PDB entry 7KMT | electron microscopy, 3.70 A resolution | chains J and I of the 9 polymer chains in the assembly

== Chain J ==
Protein: Trafficking protein particle complex subunit 31
Source organism: Saccharomyces cerevisiae
UniProtKB: Q03337 (TRS31_YEAST); numbering as in UniProt (aligned over 1-283)
Chain sequence (283 residues; numbered 1 to 283; the number before each row is that of its first residue):
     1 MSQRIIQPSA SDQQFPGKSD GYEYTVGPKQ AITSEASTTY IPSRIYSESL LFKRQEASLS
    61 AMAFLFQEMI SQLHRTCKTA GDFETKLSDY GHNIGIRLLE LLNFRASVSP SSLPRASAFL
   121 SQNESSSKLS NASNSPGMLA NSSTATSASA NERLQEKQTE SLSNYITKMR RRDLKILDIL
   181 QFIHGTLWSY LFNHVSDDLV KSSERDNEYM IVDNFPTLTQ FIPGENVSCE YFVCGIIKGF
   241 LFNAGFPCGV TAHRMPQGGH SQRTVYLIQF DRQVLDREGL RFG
Unresolved in the structure: 1-40, 110-160, 283

== Chain I ==
Protein: Trafficking protein particle complex subunit BET3
Source organism: Saccharomyces cerevisiae
UniProtKB: P36149 (BET3_YEAST); residues 1-193 here = UniProt positions 1-193
Chain sequence (193 residues; row label = number of the first residue in the row):
     1 MVSTTQSRSL KAMGEEIWKN KTEKINTELF TLTYGSIVAQ LCQDYERDFN KVNDHLYSMG
    61 YNIGCRLIED FLARTALPRC ENLVKTSEVL SKCAFKIFLN ITPNITNWSH NKDTFSLILD
   121 ENPLADFVEL PMDAMKSLWY SNILCGVLKG SLEMVQLDCD VWFVSDILRG DSQTEIKVKL
   181 NRILKDEIPI GED
Unresolved in the structure: 1-8, 191-193
Covalently attached groups: palmitic acid (PLM) linked to Cys80
Swiss-Prot annotation at these positions:
  - lipidation: Cys80 (S-palmitoyl cysteine)
  - mutagenesis: Cys80 (C80S: Loss of palmitoylation)

== Chain J / chain I interface ==
Contacting residue pairs (64):
  Arg44(J) with Ala125(I); Ile167(I), hydrogen bond (side chain-backbone); Leu168(I)
  Ile45(J) with Phe127(I); Val128(I); Glu129(I)
  Glu48(J) with Asp126(I)
  Phe52(J) with Asn26(I)
  Lys53(J) with Asp126(I), salt bridge
  Gln55(J) with Asn26(I); Thr27(I), hydrogen bond (backbone-side chain); Glu121(I)
  Glu56(J) with Trp18(I); Lys24(I); Ile25(I); Thr27(I), hydrogen bond (backbone-side chain); Asn100(I), hydrogen bond (backbone-side chain)
  Ala57(J) with Trp18(I); Glu23(I); Lys24(I); Ile25(I), hydrogen bond (backbone-backbone); Thr27(I), hydrogen bond (backbone-side chain); Phe98(I)
  Ser58(J) with Trp18(I); Glu23(I); Ile25(I); Ile97(I); Phe98(I), hydrogen bond (backbone-backbone)
  Leu59(J) with Glu23(I), hydrogen bond (backbone-backbone); Ile25(I), hydrophobic
  Ser60(J) with Asp70(I), hydrogen bond; Arg74(I), hydrogen bond; Phe98(I)
  Ala61(J) with Phe98(I)
  Met62(J) with Ile25(I), hydrophobic; Leu29(I), hydrophobic; Phe30(I), hydrophobic; Thr33(I)
  Phe64(J) with Ile63(I), hydrophobic; Arg66(I); Leu67(I), hydrophobic; Asp70(I)
  Leu65(J) with Phe30(I), hydrophobic; Tyr34(I), hydrophobic; Ile37(I), hydrophobic
  Gln67(J) with Arg66(I)
  Glu68(J) with Met59(I); Asn62(I); Ile63(I)
  Met69(J) with Thr33(I)
  Gln72(J) with His55(I), hydrogen bond; Met59(I)
  Arg75(J) with His55(I)
  Tyr90(J) with Ser36(I), hydrogen bond (backbone-side chain); Gln40(I)
  Asn93(J) with Ser36(I)
  Ile94(J) with Leu32(I); Thr33(I); Ser36(I)
  Tyr190(J) with Asn26(I), hydrogen bond; Glu28(I)
  Leu191(J) with Leu29(I)
  Phe192(J) with Leu29(I), hydrophobic
  Phe232(J) with Thr33(I)
Also at the interface, not in a pair above, chain J (31 interface residues in all): Ser49, Arg97, Leu98, Leu218
Also at the interface, not in a pair above, chain I (36 interface residues in all): Thr22, Ile143

== Overview ==
The interface between chain J and chain I involves 31 residues on one side and 36 on the other; the contacts
include 13 hydrogen bonds and 1 salt bridge. Polar pairs include Lys53(J)-Asp126(I), Arg44(J)-Ile167(I) and
Gln55(J)-Thr27(I). Covalently linked palmitic acid: at Cys80(I).
Here chain J is Trafficking protein particle complex subunit 31 and chain I is Trafficking protein particle
complex subunit BET3, both from Saccharomyces cerevisiae. Entry 7KMT (Structure of the yeast
TRAPPIII-Ypt1(Rab1) complex) was determined by electron microscopy.
